8CAI - chains A and B of the 15 polymer chains in the assembly; structure by electron microscopy, 2.08 A resolution.

[Chain A]
Molecule: 16S rRNA
From: Escherichia coli BW25113
Sequence (1540 nucleotides; each row starts with the number of its first residue):
     1 AAAUUGAAGAGUUUGAUCAUGGCUCAGAUUGAACGCUGGCGGCAGGCCUA
    51 ACACAUGCAAGUCGAACGGUAACAGGAAGAAGCUUGCUUCUUUGCUGACG
   101 AGUGGCGGACGGGUGAGUAAUGUCUGGGAAACUGCCUGAUGGAGGGGGAU
   151 AACUACUGGAAACGGUAGCUAAUACCGCAUAACGUCGCAAGACCAAAGAG
   201 GGGGACCUUCGGGCCUCUUGCCAUCGGAUGUGCCCAGAUGGGAUUAGCUA
   251 GUAGGUGGGGUAACGGCUCACCUAGGCGACGAUCCCUAGCUGGUCUGAGA
   301 GGAUGACCAGCCACACUGGAACUGAGACACGGUCCAGACUCCUACGGGAG
   351 GCAGCAGUGGGGAAUAUUGCACAAUGGGCGCAAGCCUGAUGCAGCCAUGC
   401 CGCGUGUAUGAAGAAGGCCUUCGGGUUGUAAAGUACUUUCAGCGGGGAGG
   451 AAGGGAGUAAAGUUAAUACCUUUGCUCAUUGACGUUACCCGCAGAAGAAG
   501 CACCGGCUAACUCCGUGCCAGCAGCCXCGGUAAUACGGAGGGUGCAAGCG
   551 UUAAUCGGAAUUACUGGGCGUAAAGCGCACGCAGGCGGUUUGUUAAGUCA
   601 GAUGUGAAAUCCCCGGGCUCAACCUGGGAACUGCAUCUGAUACUGGCAAG
   651 CUUGAGUCUCGUAGAGGGGGGUAGAAUUCCAGGUGUAGCGGUGAAAUGCG
   701 UAGAGAUCUGGAGGAAUACCGGUGGCGAAGGCGGCCCCCUGGACGAAGAC
   751 UGACGCUCAGGUGCGAAAGCGUGGGGAGCAAACAGGAUUAGAUACCCUGG
   801 UAGUCCACGCCGUAAACGAUGUCGACUUGGAGGUUGUGCCCUUGAGGCGU
   851 GGCUUCCGGAGCUAACGCGUUAAGUCGACCGCCUGGGGAGUACGGCCGCA
   901 AGGUUAAAACUCAAAUGAAUUGACGGGGGCCCGCACAAGCGGUGGAGCAU
   951 GUGGUUUAAUUCGAUGXAACGCGAAGAACCUUACCUGGUCUUGACAUCCA
  1001 CGGAAGUUUUCAGAGAUGAGAAUGUGCCUUCGGGAACCGUGAGACAGGUG
  1051 CUGCAUGGCUGUCGUCAGCUCGUGUUGUGAAAUGUUGGGUUAAGUCCCGC
  1101 AACGAGCGCAACCCUUAUCCUUUGUUGCCAGCGGUCCGGCCGGGAACUCA
  1151 AAGGAGACUGCCAGUGAUAAACUGGAGGAAGGUGGGGAUGACGUCAAGUC
  1201 AUCAUGGCCCUUACGACCAGGGCUACACACGUGCUACAAUGGCGCAUACA
  1251 AAGAGAAGCGACCUCGCGAGAGCAAGCGGACCUCAUAAAGUGCGUCGUAG
  1301 UCCGGAUUGGAGUCUGCAACUCGACUCCAUGAAGUCGGAAUCGCUAGUAA
  1351 UCGUGGAUCAGAAUGCCACGGUGAAUACGUUCCCGGGCCUUGUACACACC
  1401 GCCCGUXACACCAUGGGAGUGGGUUGCAAAAGAAGUAGGUAGCUUAACCU
  1451 UCGGGAGGGCGCUUACCACUUUGUGAUUCAUGACUGGGGUGAAGUCGUAA
  1501 CAAGGUAACCGUAGGGGAACCUGCGGUUGGAUCACCUCCU
Not modelled in the structure: 1, 77-91, 201-216, 838-849, 934-1052, 1110-1189, 1199-1204, 1209-1379, 1535-1540
Modified / non-standard residues: PSU (pseudouridine-5'-monophosphate) at position 516, G7M (N7-methyl-guanosine-5'-monophosphate) at position 527, 2MG (2N-methylguanosine-5'-monophosphate) at position 966, 5MC (5-methylcytidine-5'-monophosphate) at position 967, 2MG (2N-methylguanosine-5'-monophosphate) at position 1207, 4OC (4n,o2'-methylcytidine-5'-monophosphate) at position 1402, 5MC (5-methylcytidine-5'-monophosphate) at position 1407, UR3 (3-methyluridine-5'-monophoshate) at position 1498, 2MG (2N-methylguanosine-5'-monophosphate) at position 1516, MA6 (6N-dimethyladenosine-5'-monophoshate) at position 1518, MA6 (6N-dimethyladenosine-5'-monophoshate) at position 1519
Metal / ion sites: K+ site 1: G11, U12, G21, G22; Mg2+ site 1 near G21 (its only coordinating residue here); Mg2+ site 2: A59, U387; K+ site 2: G61, U62, G104, G105; Mg2+ site 3 near G100 (its only coordinating residue here); K+ site 3: G107, G324, G326; Mg2+ site 4: A109, G331; Mg2+ site 5 near G111 (its only coordinating residue here); K+ site 4: G115, A116, G117, G289; Mg2+ site 6: A116, G117, G289; Mg2+ site 7: A174, C175; Mg2+ site 8: U180, A195; 22 more K+ sites not listed; 33 more Mg2+ sites not listed
Ligand contacts:
  - hydrated form of streptomycin (5I0; [(2S,3S,4S,5R,6S)-2-[(2R,3R,4R,5S)-2-[(1R,2S,3R,4R,5S,6R)-2,4-bis[[azaniumylidene(azanyl)methyl]amino]-3,5,6-tris(oxidanyl)cyclohexyl]oxy-4-[bis(oxidanyl)methyl]-5-methyl-4-oxidanyl-oxolan-3-yl]oxy-6-(hydroxymethyl)-4,5-bis(oxidanyl)oxan-3-yl]-methyl-azanium): U12, U13, U14, C526, G7M_527, C912, A913, A914, A915, U1490, G1491
  - hygromycin b variant (HY0), molecule 1: C658, U659, C660, G661, U662, A663, G664, G666, U740, G741, G742, A743
  - hygromycin b variant (HY0), molecule 2: G670, G671, U672, A673, G674, A715, A716, U717, G734, C735, C736
  - hygromycin b variant (HY0), molecule 3: C1403, C1404, G1405, U1406, 5MC_1407, A1492, G1494, U1495, C1496, G1497, UR3_1498
  - spectinomycin (SCM): C1063, G1064, C1066, G1068, C1069, A1191, C1192, G1193, U1194, G1386, G1387, C1388
From the paper describing this entry:
  - K+ coordination: G1497

[Chain B]
Name: 30S ribosomal protein S2
From: Escherichia coli BW25113
UniProtKB: P0A7V0 (RS2_ECOLI); residue numbers follow UniProt; this construct covers 1-241
Chain sequence (241 residues; row label = number of the first residue in the row):
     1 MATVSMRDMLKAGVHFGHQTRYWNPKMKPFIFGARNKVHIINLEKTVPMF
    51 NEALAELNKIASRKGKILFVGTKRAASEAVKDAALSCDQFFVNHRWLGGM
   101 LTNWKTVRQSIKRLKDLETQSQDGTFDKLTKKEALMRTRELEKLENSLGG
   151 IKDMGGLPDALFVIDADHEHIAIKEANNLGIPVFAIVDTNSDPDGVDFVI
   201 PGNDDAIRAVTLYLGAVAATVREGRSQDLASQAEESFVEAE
Not modelled in the structure: 1-4, 123-137, 227-241
UniProt features mapped onto this chain:
  - modified residue: Lys115 (N6-succinyllysine)

[Chain A / chain B interface]
Residue-residue contacts - 38 pairs, chain A then chain B:
  U828(A) - Pro25(B)  base contact
  U828(A) - Lys28(B)  phosphate contact
  G829(A) - Trp23(B)  hydrogen bond to the phosphate
  G829(A) - Pro25(B)  sugar contact
  G829(A) - Lys28(B)  salt bridge to the phosphate
  G830(A) - Arg21(B)  sugar contact
  G830(A) - Trp23(B)  phosphate contact
  A831(A) - Arg21(B)  sugar contact
  G832(A) - Arg21(B)  salt bridge to the phosphate
  G1072(A) - Thr106(B)  base contact
  U1073(A) - Asn103(B)  hydrogen bond to the sugar
  U1073(A) - Lys105(B)  hydrogen bond to the phosphate
  U1073(A) - Thr106(B)  sugar contact
  G1074(A) - Gly99(B)  sugar contact
  G1074(A) - Thr102(B)  hydrogen bond to the sugar
  G1074(A) - Asn103(B)  sugar contact
  U1075(A) - Thr102(B)  phosphate contact
  U1075(A) - Asn178(B)  hydrogen bond to the phosphate
  U1076(A) - Lys174(B)  salt bridge to the phosphate
  C1097(A) - Arg139(B)  hydrogen bond to the phosphate
  C1098(A) - Arg139(B)  salt bridge to the phosphate
  C1100(A) - Arg95(B)  base contact
  A1101(A) - Arg95(B)  salt bridge to the phosphate
  A1101(A) - Gly98(B)  base contact
  A1101(A) - Gly99(B)  hydrogen bond to the base
  A1101(A) - Thr102(B)  hydrogen bond to the base
  A1101(A) - Ile171(B)  base contact
  A1101(A) - Glu175(B)  base contact
  A1102(A) - Arg95(B)  hydrogen bond to the phosphate
  A1102(A) - Gly98(B)  hydrogen bond to the sugar
  C1103(A) - Arg95(B)  salt bridge to the phosphate
  C1103(A) - Leu97(B)  phosphate contact
  C1103(A) - Gly98(B)  sugar contact
  C1103(A) - Asn103(B)  base contact
  C1103(A) - Thr106(B)  sugar contact
  G1104(A) - Thr106(B)  sugar contact
  G1104(A) - Ser110(B)  hydrogen bond to the phosphate
  G1104(A) - Leu144(B)  phosphate contact
Interface residues without a listed pair, chain B (22 interface residues in all): Thr20, Val107, Lys143

[Summary]
17 residues of chain A and 22 residues of chain B are in contact, with 11 hydrogen bonds and 6 salt bridges.
Among the polar pairs are A1101(A)-Gly99(B), A1101(A)-Thr102(B) and U1073(A)-Asn103(B). Bound to chain A: 3
copies of hygromycin b variant, hydrated form of streptomycin and spectinomycin. From the paper: K+
coordination by G1497(A).
Here chain A is 16S rRNA and chain B is 30S ribosomal protein S2, both from Escherichia coli BW25113. Entry
8CAI (Streptomycin and Hygromycin B bound to the 30S body) was determined by electron microscopy, deposited
together with 8CA7, 8CEP, 8CF1, 8CF8, 8CGI, 8CGJ, 8CGR and 8CGU.
